8WK3 - chains E and J of the 43 polymer chains in the assembly; structure by electron microscopy, 3.30 A resolution.

# Chain E
Protein: Flagellar biosynthetic protein FliR
Organism: Salmonella enterica subsp. enterica serovar Typhimurium str. LT2
UniProt: P54702 (FLIR_SALTY); residue numbers follow UniProt; this construct covers 1-264
Sequence (264 residues; row label = number of the first residue in the row):
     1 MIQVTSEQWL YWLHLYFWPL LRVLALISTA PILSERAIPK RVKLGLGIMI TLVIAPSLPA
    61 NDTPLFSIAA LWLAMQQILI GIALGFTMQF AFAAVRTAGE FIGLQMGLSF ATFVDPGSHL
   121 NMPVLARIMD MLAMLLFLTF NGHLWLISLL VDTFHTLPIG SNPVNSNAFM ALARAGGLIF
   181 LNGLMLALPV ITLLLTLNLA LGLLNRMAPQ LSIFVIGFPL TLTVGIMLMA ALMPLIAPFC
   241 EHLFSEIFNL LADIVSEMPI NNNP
Not modelled in the structure: 1-3, 257-264

# Chain J
Protein: Flagellar biosynthetic protein FliP
Organism: Salmonella enterica subsp. enterica serovar Typhimurium str. LT2
UniProt: P54700 (FLIP_SALTY); residues 1-245 here = UniProt positions 1-245
Sequence (245 residues; numbered 1 to 245; the number before each row is that of its first residue):
     1 MRRLLFLSLA GLWLFSPAAA AQLPGLISQP LAGGGQSWSL SVQTLVFITS LTFLPAILLM
    61 MTSFTRIIIV FGLLRNALGT PSAPPNQVLL GLALFLTFFI MSPVIDKIYV DAYQPFSEQK
   121 ISMQEALDKG AQPLRAFMLR QTREADLALF ARLANSGPLQ GPEAVPMRIL LPAYVTSELK
   181 TAFQIGFTIF IPFLIIDLVI ASVLMALGMM MVPPATIALP FKLMLFVLVD GWQLLMGSLA
   241 QSFYS
Not modelled in the structure: 1-36

# Interface between chain E and chain J
Pairs across the interface - 56 pairs, chain E then chain J:
  I32(E) - F183(J)
  E35(E) - L73(J)
  E35(E) - F183(J)
  I38(E) - L179(J)  hydrophobic
  I38(E) - F183(J)  hydrophobic
  P39(E) - I68(J)  hydrophobic
  R41(E) - L59(J)
  R41(E) - M60(J)
  V42(E) - L179(J)  hydrophobic
  G45(E) - M60(J)
  L46(E) - V175(J)  hydrophobic
  M49(E) - P172(J)  hydrophobic
  M49(E) - V175(J)  hydrophobic
  I50(E) - F150(J)  hydrophobic
  V53(E) - A154(J)  hydrophobic
  V53(E) - R168(J)
  I54(E) - L153(J)
  G107(E) - M205(J)
  L108(E) - L198(J)  hydrophobic
  L108(E) - S202(J)
  L108(E) - M205(J)
  F110(E) - M205(J)  hydrophobic
  F110(E) - M210(J)  hydrophobic
  L120(E) - P213(J)  hydrophobic
  M122(E) - D197(J)
  M122(E) - P214(J)  hydrophobic
  V124(E) - L194(J)
  V124(E) - L198(J)  hydrophobic
  L125(E) - L198(J)  hydrophobic
  I128(E) - L198(J)  hydrophobic
  M131(E) - F187(J)  hydrophobic
  M131(E) - F190(J)  hydrophobic
  M131(E) - L194(J)  hydrophobic
  L132(E) - I191(J)  hydrophobic
  M134(E) - F187(J)  hydrophobic
  L135(E) - Q184(J)
  L135(E) - F187(J)  hydrophobic
  L138(E) - K180(J)  hydrogen bond (backbone-side chain)
  L138(E) - F183(J)  hydrophobic
  L138(E) - Q184(J)
  N141(E) - A145(J)
  N141(E) - K180(J)  hydrogen bond
  H143(E) - T176(J)
  H143(E) - K180(J)
  L144(E) - A145(J)  hydrophobic
  L144(E) - D146(J)
  L144(E) - L149(J)  hydrophobic
  L144(E) - T176(J)
  S148(E) - L149(J)
  V151(E) - L153(J)  hydrophobic
  F214(E) - M210(J)  hydrophobic
  F218(E) - M205(J)
  P219(E) - A206(J)
  L222(E) - S202(J)
  L222(E) - M205(J)  hydrophobic
  I226(E) - S202(J)
Other interface residues (no listed pair), chain E (43 interface residues in all): L33, A37, S57, A111, D115, R127, T139, I147
Other interface residues (no listed pair), chain J (40 interface residues in all): T65, I69, R143, R152, N155, L171, T188, A201, M211, A215

# In short
The interface between chain E and chain J involves 43 residues on one side and 40 on the other; the contacts
include 2 hydrogen bonds. Among the polar pairs are L138(E)-K180(J) and N141(E)-K180(J).
Chain E is Flagellar biosynthetic protein FliR and chain J is Flagellar biosynthetic protein FliP, both from
Salmonella enterica subsp. enterica serovar Typhimurium str. LT2; the structure, Cryo-EM structure of the
proximal rod-export apparatus and FlgF within the motor-hook complex in the CW ..., was determined by electron
microscopy (same publication as 8WHT, 8WIW, 8WK4, 8WKI, 8WKK, 8WKQ and 11 further entries).
